PDB entry 3GLC | X-ray diffraction, 2.50 A resolution | chains D and E of the 10 polymer chains in the assembly

Chain D (and E):
Molecule: Aldolase lsrF
From: Escherichia coli
Notes: EC 4.1.2.-; fragment: Uncharacterized aldolase LsrF; chain E of this document is another copy of the same molecule, construct and numbering; everything in this record applies to it too
Reference sequence: P76143 (LSRF_ECOLI); numbering as in UniProt (aligned over 1-291)
Sequence (295 residues; row label = number of the first residue in the row; numbers below 1 keep their minus sign (Gly-3 is residue -3)):
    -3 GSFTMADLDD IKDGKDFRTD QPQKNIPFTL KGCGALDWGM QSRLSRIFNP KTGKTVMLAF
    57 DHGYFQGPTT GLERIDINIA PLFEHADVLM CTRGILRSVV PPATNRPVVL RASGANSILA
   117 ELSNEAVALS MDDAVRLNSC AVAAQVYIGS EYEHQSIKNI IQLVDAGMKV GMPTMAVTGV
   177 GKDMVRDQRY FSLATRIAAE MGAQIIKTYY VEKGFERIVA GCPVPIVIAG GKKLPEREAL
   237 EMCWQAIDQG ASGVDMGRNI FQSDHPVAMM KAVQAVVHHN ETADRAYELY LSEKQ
Disordered / not traced: -3 to 9, 177-180, 290-291
Differences from the reference sequence: expression tag (-3 to 0)
Ligand contacts: ribose-5-phosphate (R5P): Ala55, Asp57, His58, Tyr60, Phe61, Gln62, Met86, Arg107, Gln141, Lys203, Ala225, Gly226, Gly227, Asp251, Met252, Gly253, Arg254
From the paper describing this entry:
  - binding site for ribose-5-phosphate: His58, Gly226, Arg254
  - catalytic residues: Asp57, Lys203 (by similarity / conservation)
  - catalytic residues: Asp251 (proposed by the authors, not directly observed)

Chain D / chain E interface:
Pairs across the interface - 59 pairs, chain D then chain E:
  Gly59(D) with Ile193(E); Glu196(E)
  Tyr60(D) with Ile193(E); Glu196(E); Met197(E)
  Phe61(D) with Ile193(E)
  Gln62(D) with Leu189(E)
  Gly63(D) with Leu189(E); Arg192(E)
  Pro64(D) with Ser188(E); Arg192(E)
  Leu68(D) with Arg192(E), hydrogen bond (backbone-side chain)
  Glu69(D) with Arg192(E); Ala216(E); Gly217(E)
  Arg70(D) with Ala216(E)
  Ile71(D) with Arg192(E)
  Thr88(D) with Glu196(E), hydrogen bond
  Arg89(D) with Ile157(E); Val160(E); Asp161(E), salt bridge; Met197(E), hydrogen bond (side chain-backbone)
  Gly90(D) with Ala195(E); Glu196(E), hydrogen bond (backbone-backbone); Gly198(E)
  Ile91(D) with Glu196(E); Pro219(E), hydrophobic
  Arg93(D) with Ala31(E); Leu32(E); Met164(E)
  Ser94(D) with Gly28(E); Pro219(E); Val220(E)
  Val95(D) with Pro219(E), hydrophobic
  Gly110(D) with Met197(E)
  Ala111(D) with His150(E), hydrogen bond (backbone-side chain); Ile153(E), hydrophobic; Met197(E)
  Asn112(D) with Glu149(E)
  Ser113(D) with Ile144(E); Glu149(E), hydrogen bond; Ile193(E)
  Ile114(D) with Leu189(E), hydrophobic
  Leu115(D) with Ile144(E), hydrophobic; Leu189(E), hydrophobic
  Ala116(D) with Glu149(E)
  Asn120(D) with His150(E), hydrogen bond (backbone-side chain)
  Glu121(D) with His150(E)
  Ala122(D) with His150(E); Lys154(E)
  Val123(D) with Ile157(E)
  Ala124(D) with Ile157(E), hydrophobic; Met197(E), hydrophobic
  Leu125(D) with Asp161(E)
  Ser126(D) with Asp161(E), hydrogen bond (backbone-side chain)
  Asp128(D) with Lys165(E), salt bridge
  Asp129(D) with Met164(E)
  Arg132(D) with Met164(E); Lys165(E)
Also at the interface, not in a pair above, chain D (38 interface residues in all): Phe56, Asp57, Pro98, Ser109
Also at the interface, not in a pair above, chain E (27 interface residues in all): Gly145, Tyr186

Overview:
The interface between chain D and chain E involves 38 residues on one side and 27 on the other, with 8
hydrogen bonds and 2 salt bridges. Polar contacts include Arg89(D)-Asp161(E), Asp128(D)-Lys165(E) and
Leu68(D)-Arg192(E). From the paper: catalytic residues Asp57(D), Lys203(D) and Asp251(D); a binding site for
ribose-5-phosphate at His58(D), Gly226(D) and Arg254(D).
Both chains are Aldolase lsrF (Escherichia coli). Entry 3GLC (Crystal Structure of E. coli LsrF in complex
with Ribose-5-phosphate) was determined by X-ray diffraction together with 3GKF and 3GND from the same study.
